7AR8 - chains C and V of the 47 polymer chains in the assembly; structure by electron microscopy, 3.53 A resolution.

== Chain C ==
Molecule: NADH dehydrogenase [ubiquinone] iron-sulfur protein 3
Source organism: Arabidopsis thaliana
Notes: EC 7.1.1.2
Reference sequence: Q95748 (NDUS3_ARATH); residue numbers follow UniProt; this construct covers 1-190
Sequence (190 residues; numbered 1 to 190; the number before each row is that of its first residue):
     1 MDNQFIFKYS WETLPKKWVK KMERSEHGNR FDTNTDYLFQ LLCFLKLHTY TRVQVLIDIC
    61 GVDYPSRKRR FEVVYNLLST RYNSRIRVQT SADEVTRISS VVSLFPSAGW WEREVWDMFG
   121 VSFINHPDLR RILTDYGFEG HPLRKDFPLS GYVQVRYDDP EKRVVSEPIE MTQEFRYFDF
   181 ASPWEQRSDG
Not modelled in the structure: 186-190

== Chain V ==
Molecule: Probable NADH dehydrogenase [ubiquinone] 1 alpha subcomplex subunit 5, mitochondrial
Source organism: Arabidopsis thaliana
Reference sequence: Q9FLX7 (NDUA5_ARATH); numbering as in UniProt (aligned over 1-169)
Sequence (169 residues; numbered 1 to 169; the number before each row is that of its first residue):
     1 MFLRAIGRPL LAKVKQTTGI VGLDVVPNAR AVLIDLYSKT LKEIQAVPED EGYRKAVESF
    61 TRQRLNVCKE EEDWEMIEKR LGCGQVEELI EEARDELTLI GKMIEWDPWG VPDDYECEVI
   121 ENDAPIPKHV PQHRPGPLPE QFYKTLEGLI AESKTEIPAA TPSDPQLKE
Not modelled in the structure: 1-11, 152-169

== How chain C and chain V interact ==
Contacting residue pairs (65):
  Met-1(C) with Pro-135(V), hydrophobic; Gly-136(V); Leu-138(V), hydrophobic
  Phe-5(C) with Leu-138(V), hydrophobic; Phe-142(V); Tyr-143(V), hydrophobic; Leu-146(V), hydrophobic
  Phe-7(C) with Val-119(V), hydrophobic
  Lys-8(C) with Leu-146(V)
  Tyr-9(C) with Leu-146(V), hydrophobic
  Trp-11(C) with Tyr-115(V)
  Thr-13(C) with Tyr-53(V)
  Pro-15(C) with Trp-109(V), hydrophobic
  Lys-17(C) with Pro-108(V); Gly-110(V); Pro-112(V); Tyr-115(V)
  Trp-18(C) with Pro-108(V), hydrophobic
  Lys-20(C) with Glu-116(V); Cys-117(V); Glu-118(V)
  Lys-21(C) with Glu-118(V); Ile-120(V)
  Met-22(C) with Cys-117(V), hydrophobic; Glu-118(V), hydrogen bond (backbone-backbone); Val-119(V); Ile-120(V), hydrogen bond (backbone-backbone)
  Glu-23(C) with Ile-120(V)
  Arg-24(C) with Ile-120(V), hydrogen bond (backbone-backbone); Glu-121(V), salt bridge; Asn-122(V)
  Ser-25(C) with Asn-122(V)
  Glu-26(C) with Ala-124(V); Ile-126(V); Gln-132(V), hydrogen bond
  His-27(C) with Ala-124(V); Ile-126(V)
  Phe-39(C) with Lys-102(V)
  Gln-40(C) with Trp-106(V)
  Cys-43(C) with Lys-102(V); Trp-106(V), hydrophobic
  Phe-44(C) with Leu-99(V), hydrophobic; Met-103(V), hydrophobic
  Leu-47(C) with Asp-95(V); Glu-96(V); Leu-99(V), hydrophobic
  His-48(C) with Tyr-53(V); Glu-96(V), salt bridge; Leu-99(V)
  Thr-49(C) with Phe-60(V); Arg-64(V); Glu-92(V); Glu-96(V)
  Tyr-50(C) with Phe-60(V); Gln-141(V); Phe-142(V), hydrophobic; Thr-145(V), hydrogen bond
  Arg-52(C) with Glu-92(V); Asp-95(V), salt bridge
  Arg-81(C) with Cys-83(V), hydrogen bond (side chain-backbone); Glu-92(V), salt bridge
  Tyr-82(C) with Phe-142(V)
  Asn-83(C) with His-133(V), hydrogen bond; Pro-135(V)
  Arg-85(C) with His-133(V), hydrogen bond
Also at the interface, not in a pair above, chain C (34 interface residues in all): Glu-12, Lys-16, Val-19
Also at the interface, not in a pair above, chain V (40 interface residues in all): Gly-52, Ala-56, Val-111, Pro-137, Leu-149

== Overview ==
34 residues of chain C and 40 residues of chain V are in contact, with 8 hydrogen bonds and 4 salt bridges.
Polar contacts include Arg-24(C)/Glu-121(V), His-48(C)/Glu-96(V) and Arg-52(C)/Asp-95(V).
Chain C is NADH dehydrogenase [ubiquinone] iron-sulfur protein 3 and chain V is Probable NADH dehydrogenase
[ubiquinone] 1 alpha subcomplex subunit 5, mitochondrial, both from Arabidopsis thaliana; the structure,
Cryo-EM structure of Arabidopsis thaliana complex-I (closed conformation), was determined by electron
microscopy, deposited together with 7AQQ, 7AQR, 7AQW, 7AR7, 7AR9, 7ARB, 7ARC and 7ARD.
